PDB entry 3B6F | X-ray diffraction, 3.45 A resolution | chains J and E of the 10 polymer chains in the assembly

== Chain J ==
Molecule: 147-nt DNA strand
From: Homo sapiens
Sequence (147 nucleotides; each row starts with the number of its first residue; numbers below 1 keep their minus sign (DA-73 is residue -73)):
   -73 ATCAATATCCACCTGCAGATACTACCAAAAGTGTATTTGGAAACTGCTCC
   -23 ATCAAAAGGCATGTTCAGCTGGATTCCAGCTGAACATGCCTTTTGATGGA
    27 GCAGTTTCCAAATACACTTTTGGTAGTATCTGCAGGTGGATATTGAT

== Chain E ==
Protein: Histone H3.2
From: Xenopus laevis
UniProtKB: P84233 (H32_XENLA); residues 1-135 here correspond to UniProt positions 2-136 (UniProt number = residue number + 1)
Sequence (135 residues; each row starts with the number of its first residue):
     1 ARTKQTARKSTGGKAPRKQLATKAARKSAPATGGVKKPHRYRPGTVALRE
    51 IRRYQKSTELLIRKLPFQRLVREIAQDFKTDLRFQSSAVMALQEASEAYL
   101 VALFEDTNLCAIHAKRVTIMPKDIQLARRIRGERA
Not modelled in the structure: 1-30
Construct notes: conflict Ala102 (Gly103 in P84233)
Ion coordination: Mn2+ near Asp77 (its only coordinating residue here)

== Interface between chain J and chain E ==
Residue-residue contacts (25; chain J residue first):
  DC-24(J) with Arg83(E), hydrogen bond to the base; Phe84(E), sugar contact; Gln85(E), phosphate contact; Ser86(E), hydrogen bond to the phosphate
  DA-23(J) with Arg72(E), salt bridge to the phosphate; Arg83(E), hydrogen bond to the sugar; Phe84(E), hydrogen bond to the phosphate
  DC-14(J) with Arg63(E), sugar contact
  DA-13(J) with Arg63(E), salt bridge to the phosphate
  DG-6(J) with Pro43(E), phosphate contact
  DC-5(J) with Arg42(E), salt bridge to the phosphate
  DT-4(J) with Val117(E), phosphate contact; Thr118(E), phosphate contact
  DG-3(J) with Arg116(E), phosphate contact; Val117(E), hydrogen bond to the phosphate; Thr118(E), hydrogen bond to the phosphate
  DG-2(J) with Met120(E), phosphate contact
  DT70(J) with Tyr41(E), phosphate contact; Thr45(E), phosphate contact
  DG71(J) with Tyr41(E), phosphate contact; Arg42(E), hydrogen bond to the phosphate; Thr45(E), hydrogen bond to the phosphate
  DA72(J) with Arg40(E), phosphate contact
  DT73(J) with Gly34(E), phosphate contact; Lys36(E), phosphate contact
Also at the interface, not in a pair above, chain J (14 interface residues in all): DC-8
Also at the interface, not in a pair above, chain E (20 interface residues in all): Val35, Leu82, Lys122

== Overview ==
Chain J and chain E form an interface of 14 and 20 residues respectively; the contacts include 8 hydrogen
bonds and 3 salt bridges. Among the polar pairs are DC-24(J)-Arg83(E), DA-23(J)-Arg83(E) and
DC-24(J)-Ser86(E).
Chain J is a 147-nt DNA strand (Homo sapiens) and chain E is Histone H3.2 (Xenopus laevis); the structure,
Nucleosome core particle treated with cisplatin, was determined by X-ray diffraction, deposited together with
3B6G.
